7TKK - chains G and I of the 27 polymer chains in the assembly; structure by electron microscopy, 7.30 A resolution (low resolution: residue-level contacts below are approximate; hydrogen-bond / salt-bridge calls are withheld).

# Chain G
Molecule: ATP synthase subunit gamma
From: Saccharomyces cerevisiae
UniProtKB: P38077 (ATPG_YEAST); residues 1-278 here correspond to UniProt positions 34-311 (UniProt number = residue number + 33)
Chain sequence (278 residues; each row starts with the number of its first residue):
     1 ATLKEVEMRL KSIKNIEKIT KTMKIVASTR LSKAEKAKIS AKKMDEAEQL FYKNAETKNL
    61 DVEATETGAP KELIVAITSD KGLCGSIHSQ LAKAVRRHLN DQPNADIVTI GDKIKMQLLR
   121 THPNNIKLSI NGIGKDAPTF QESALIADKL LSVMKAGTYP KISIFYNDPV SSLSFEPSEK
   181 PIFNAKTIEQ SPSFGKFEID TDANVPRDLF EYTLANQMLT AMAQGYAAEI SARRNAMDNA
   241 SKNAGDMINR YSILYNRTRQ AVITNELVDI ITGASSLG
Disordered / not traced: 60-70, 277-278

# Chain I
Molecule: ATP synthase subunit epsilon
From: Saccharomyces cerevisiae
UniProtKB: P21306 (ATP5E_YEAST); residues 1-61 here correspond to UniProt positions 2-62 (UniProt number = residue number + 1)
Chain sequence (61 residues; numbered 1 to 61; the number before each row is that of its first residue):
     1 SAWRKAGISY AAYLNVAAQA IRSSLKTELQ TASVLNRSQT DAFYTQYKNG TAASEPTPIT
    61 K
Disordered / not traced: 1-7, 24-26, 50-52
Curated features (UniProtKB/Swiss-Prot):
  - modified residue: Thr51 (Phosphothreonine)

# Interface between chain G and chain I
Pairs across the interface (9):
  Pro123(G) with Asn49(I)
  Asn124(G) with Asn49(I)
  Ile126(G) with Lys48(I)
  Lys127(G) with Tyr47(I); Lys48(I)
  Ser129(G) with Tyr44(I); Thr45(I)
  Asn131(G) with Phe43(I)
  Gln141(G) with Arg37(I)
Also at the interface, not in a pair above, chain G (10 interface residues in all): Leu128, Ile130, Phe140
Also at the interface, not in a pair above, chain I (8 interface residues in all): Ala53

# Overview
10 residues of chain G and 8 residues of chain I are in contact.
Here chain G is ATP synthase subunit gamma and chain I is ATP synthase subunit epsilon, both from
Saccharomyces cerevisiae. Entry 7TKK (Yeast ATP synthase State 2catalytic(e) with 10 mM ATP backbone model)
was determined by electron microscopy together with 7TJS, 7TJT, 7TJU, 7TJV, 7TJW, 7TJX and 30 further entries
from the same study.
